PDB entry 6VQI | electron microscopy, 4.30 A resolution (low resolution: residue-level contacts below are approximate; hydrogen-bond / salt-bridge calls are withheld) | chains K and O of the 8 polymer chains in the assembly

Chain K:
Molecule: V-type proton ATPase subunit E 1
Source organism: Rattus norvegicus
UniProtKB: Q6PCU2 (VATE1_RAT); residues 1-226 here = UniProt positions 1-226
Chain sequence (226 residues; row label = number of the first residue in the row):
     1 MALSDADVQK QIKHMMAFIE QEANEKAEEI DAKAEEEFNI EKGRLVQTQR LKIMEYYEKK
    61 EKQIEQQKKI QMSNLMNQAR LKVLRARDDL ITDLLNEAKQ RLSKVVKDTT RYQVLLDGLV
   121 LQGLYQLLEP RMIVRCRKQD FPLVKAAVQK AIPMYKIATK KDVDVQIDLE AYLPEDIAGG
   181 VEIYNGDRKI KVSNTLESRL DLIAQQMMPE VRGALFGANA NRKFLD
Unresolved in the structure: 1, 66-226
Swiss-Prot annotation at these positions:
  - modified residue: Ala2 (N-acetylalanine), Tyr56 (Phosphotyrosine)

Chain O:
Molecule: V-type proton ATPase subunit G
Source organism: Rattus norvegicus
UniProtKB: Q8R2H0 (Q8R2H0_RAT); residues 1-118 here = UniProt positions 1-118
Chain sequence (118 residues; numbered 1 to 118; the number before each row is that of its first residue):
     1 MASQSQGIQQ LLQAEKRAAE KVADARKRKA RRLKQAKEEA QMEVEQYRRE REQEFQSKQQ
    61 AAMGSQGNLS AEVEQATRRQ VQGMQSSQQR NRERVLTQLL GMVCDVRPQV HPNYRITV
Unresolved in the structure: 1-2, 70-118

How chain K and chain O interact:
Pairs across the interface (11):
  Ile19(K) - Ala14(O)
  Ala23(K) - Ala18(O)
  Ala27(K) - Ala25(O)
  Ile30(K) - Ala25(O)
  Ala34(K) - Lys29(O)
  Phe38(K) - Ala36(O)
  Lys42(K) - Ala36(O)
  Lys42(K) - Ala40(O)
  Leu45(K) - Ala40(O)
  Val46(K) - Ala40(O)
  Gln49(K) - Val44(O)
Interface residues without a listed pair, chain K (11 interface residues in all): Tyr57
Interface residues without a listed pair, chain O (10 interface residues in all): Lys21, Arg32, Arg51

Summary:
11 residues of chain K and 10 residues of chain O are in contact.
Chain K is V-type proton ATPase subunit E 1 and chain O is V-type proton ATPase subunit G, both from Rattus
norvegicus; the structure, Mammalian V-ATPase from rat brain collar and peripheral stalks rotational state 1
(from focused refinement), was determined by electron microscopy together with 6VQ9, 6VQA, 6VQB, 6VQJ and 6VQK
from the same study.
